Entry 7BIY (X-ray diffraction, 1.80 A resolution); this record covers chains A and P.

[Chain A]
Protein: 14-3-3 protein sigma
Source organism: Homo sapiens
UniProt: P31947 (1433S_HUMAN); residues 1-248 here = UniProt positions 1-248
Chain sequence (253 residues; each row starts with the number of its first residue; numbers below 1 keep their minus sign (Gly-4 is residue -4)):
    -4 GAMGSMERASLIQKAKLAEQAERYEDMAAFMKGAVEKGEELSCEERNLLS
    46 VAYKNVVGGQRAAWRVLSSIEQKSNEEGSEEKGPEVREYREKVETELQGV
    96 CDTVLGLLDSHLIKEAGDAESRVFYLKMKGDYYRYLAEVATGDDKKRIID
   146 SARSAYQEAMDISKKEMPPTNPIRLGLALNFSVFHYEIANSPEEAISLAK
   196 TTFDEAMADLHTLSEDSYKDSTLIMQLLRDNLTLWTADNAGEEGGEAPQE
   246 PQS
Not modelled in the structure: 72-77, 232-248
Differences from the reference sequence: expression tag (-4 to 0)
Modified residues: Cys38 (S-hydroxycysteine; CSO)
Curated features (UniProtKB/Swiss-Prot):
  - site (Interaction with phosphoserine on interacting protein): Arg56, Arg129
  - modified residue (Phosphoserine): Ser5, Ser74, Ser248
Covalently attached groups: 1-(4-methanoylphenyl)carbonylpiperidine-4-carbonitrile (TWE) linked to Lys122
Small-molecule neighbours: TWE (1-(4-methanoylphenyl)carbonylpiperidine-4-carbonitrile): Pro167, Ile168, Gly171, Leu218, Ile219
From the paper describing this entry:
  - binding site for TWE: Lys122

[Chain P]
Protein: Transcription factor p65
UniProt: Q04206 (TF65_HUMAN); residue numbers follow UniProt; this construct covers 39-51
Chain sequence (13 residues; row label = number of the first residue in the row):
    39 EGRSAGSIPGRRS
Not modelled in the structure: 39-42
Differences from the reference sequence: conflict Arg49 (Glu in Q04206)
Modified residues: Ser45 (phosphoserine; SEP)
Small-molecule neighbours: TWE (1-(4-methanoylphenyl)carbonylpiperidine-4-carbonitrile): Ile46, Pro47, Gly48

[Chain A / chain P interface]
Residue-residue contacts (28):
  Glu14(A) - Arg50(P)
  Glu14(A) - Ser51(P)  hydrogen bond (side chain-backbone)
  Tyr19(A) - Arg49(P)
  Asn42(A) - Ser51(P)
  Leu43(A) - Ser51(P)
  Val46(A) - Gly48(P)
  Val46(A) - Arg49(P)
  Val46(A) - Ser51(P)
  Lys49(A) - Gly48(P)
  Asn50(A) - Arg49(P)  hydrogen bond (side chain-backbone)
  Arg56(A) - Ser45(P)
  Lys122(A) - Ile46(P)
  Arg129(A) - Ser45(P)
  Tyr130(A) - Ser45(P)
  Gly171(A) - Ile46(P)
  Leu174(A) - Gly44(P)
  Leu174(A) - Ser45(P)
  Leu174(A) - Ile46(P)
  Asn175(A) - Ser45(P)
  Asn175(A) - Ile46(P)  hydrogen bond (side chain-backbone)
  Val178(A) - Gly44(P)
  Glu182(A) - Ala43(P)
  Ile219(A) - Ile46(P)  hydrophobic
  Leu222(A) - Pro47(P)
  Asn226(A) - Ala43(P)
  Asn226(A) - Gly44(P)  hydrogen bond (side chain-backbone)
  Leu229(A) - Ala43(P)
  Trp230(A) - Ala43(P)  hydrophobic

[Overview]
The interface between chain A and chain P involves 21 residues on one side and 9 on the other; the contacts
include 4 hydrogen bonds. Polar contacts include Glu14(A)-Ser51(P), Asn50(A)-Arg49(P) and Asn175(A)-Ile46(P).
Bound to chain P: compound TWE. Covalently linked compound TWE: at Lys122(A). The paper reports a binding site
for TWE at Lys122(A).
Chain A is 14-3-3 protein sigma (Homo sapiens) and chain P is Transcription factor p65; the structure, 14-3-3
sigma with RelA/p65 binding site pS45 and covalently bound TCF521-175, was determined by X-ray diffraction
together with 7BI3, 7BIQ, 7BIW, 7BJB, 7BJF, 7BJL and 54 further entries from the same study.
